1A01 - chains A and C of the 4 polymer chains in the assembly; structure by X-ray diffraction, 1.80 A resolution.

== Chain A (and C) ==
Name: Hemoglobin (alpha chain)
Source organism: Homo sapiens
Notes: chain C of this document is another copy of the same molecule, construct and numbering; everything in this record applies to it too
UniProt: P69905 (HBA_HUMAN); residues 1-141 here = UniProt positions 1-141
Chain sequence (141 residues; each row starts with the number of its first residue):
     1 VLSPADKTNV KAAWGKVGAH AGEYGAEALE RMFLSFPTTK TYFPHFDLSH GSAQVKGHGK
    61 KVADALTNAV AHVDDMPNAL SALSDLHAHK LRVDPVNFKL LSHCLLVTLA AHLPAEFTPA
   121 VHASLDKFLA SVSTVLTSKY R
Ion coordination: heme Fe near His-87 (its only coordinating residue here)
Ligand contacts: heme (HEM): Met-32, Thr-39, Tyr-42, Phe-43, His-45, Phe-46, His-58, Lys-61, Val-62, Ala-65, Leu-66, Leu-83, Leu-86, His-87, Leu-91, Val-93, Asn-97, Phe-98, Leu-101, Val-132, Leu-136
Curated features (UniProtKB/Swiss-Prot):
  - site: Lys-61 (Not glycated)
  - natural variant: Asp-6 (A6D: In J-Toronto; this construct carries the variant), Ala-13 (A13D: In J-Paris 1/J-Aljezur), Glu-27 (A27E: In Shenyang; this construct carries the variant), Lys-61 (K61N: In Zambia; deletion: In Clinic), Asp-64 (A64D: In Pontoise; this construct carries the variant), Asp-75 (D75A: In Lille; D75G: In Chapel Hill; D75N: In G-Pest), Ala-111 (A111D: In Petah Tikva)

== How chain A and chain C interact ==
Residue-residue contacts - 4 pairs, chain A then chain C:
  Asp-126(A) / Arg-141(C)  salt bridge
  Lys-127(A) / Arg-141(C)  hydrogen bond (side chain-backbone)
  Arg-141(A) / Asp-126(C)  salt bridge
  Arg-141(A) / Lys-127(C)  hydrogen bond (backbone-side chain)
Interface residues without a listed pair, chain A (6 interface residues in all): Val-1, Ala-130, Ser-138
Interface residues without a listed pair, chain C (6 interface residues in all): Val-1, Ala-130, Ser-138

== Overview ==
The chain A/chain C interface involves 6 residues from each chain, with 2 hydrogen bonds and 2 salt bridges.
Polar contacts include Asp-126(A)/Arg-141(C) and Lys-127(A)/Arg-141(C). Chain A binds heme.
Both chains are Hemoglobin (alpha chain) (Homo sapiens). Entry 1A01 (Hemoglobin (val BETA1 met, trp BETA37
ala) mutant) was determined by X-ray diffraction together with 1A00, 1A0U and 1A0Z from the same study.
